Entry 8TPW (electron microscopy, 3.46 A resolution); this record covers chains H and L of the 5 polymer chains in the assembly.

[Chain H]
Protein: Antibody Fragment 1B2, Heavy Chain
Source organism: Homo sapiens
Notes: antibody fragment or engineered binder
Amino-acid sequence (249 residues; each row starts with the number of its first residue):
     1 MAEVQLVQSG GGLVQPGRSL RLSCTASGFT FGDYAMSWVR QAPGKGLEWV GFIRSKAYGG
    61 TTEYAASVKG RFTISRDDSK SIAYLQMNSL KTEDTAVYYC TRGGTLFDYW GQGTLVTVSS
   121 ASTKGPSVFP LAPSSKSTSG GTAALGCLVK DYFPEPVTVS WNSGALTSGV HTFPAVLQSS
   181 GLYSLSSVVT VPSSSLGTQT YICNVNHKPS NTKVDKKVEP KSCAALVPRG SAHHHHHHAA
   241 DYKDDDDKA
Disordered / not traced: 1-2, 136-142, 194-199, 221-249
Disulfide bonds: Cys24-Cys100, Cys147-Cys203

[Chain L]
Protein: Antibody Fragment 1B2, Light Chain
Source organism: Homo sapiens
Notes: antibody fragment or engineered binder
Amino-acid sequence (236 residues; numbered 1 to 236; the number before each row is that of its first residue):
     1 LFAIPLVVPF YSHSALDVVM TQSPLSLPVT PGEPASISCR SSQSLLHSNG YNYLDWYLQK
    61 PGQSPQLLIY LGSNRASGVP DRFSGSGSGT DFTLKISRVE AEDVGVYYCM QSLQTPRLTF
   121 GPGTKVDIKR TVAAPSVFIF PPSDEQLKSG TASVVCLLNN FYPRGAKVQW KVDNALQSGN
   181 SQESVTEQDS KDSTYSLSST LTLSKADYEK HKVYACEVTH QGLSSPVTKS FNRGEC
Disordered / not traced: 1-16, 173-176, 213-214, 232-236
Disulfide bonds: Cys39-Cys109, Cys156-Cys216

[Interface between chain H and chain L]
Contacting residue pairs (35):
  Leu47(H) with Pro65(L), hydrophobic; Thr119(L); Phe120(L), hydrophobic
  Trp49(H) with Arg117(L); Leu118(L)
  Tyr99(H) with Ser64(L)
  Leu106(H) with Asp55(L); Tyr57(L)
  Phe107(H) with Tyr57(L); Leu67(L)
  Trp110(H) with Pro65(L), hydrogen bond (side chain-backbone); Phe120(L), hydrophobic
  Gly111(H) with Ser64(L)
  Phe129(H) with Glu145(L)
  Pro130(H) with Ser143(L); Glu145(L)
  Leu131(H) with Phe140(L), hydrophobic; Pro141(L); Val155(L), hydrophobic
  Ala132(H) with Phe140(L)
  Ala144(H) with Phe140(L)
  Leu145(H) with Phe140(L), hydrophobic
  Leu148(H) with Gln146(L)
  Lys150(H) with Ser153(L), hydrogen bond
  Phe173(H) with Leu157(L), hydrophobic; Ser184(L); Thr186(L); Ser196(L); Leu197(L); Ser198(L)
  Pro174(H) with Ser184(L)
  Val176(H) with Gln182(L)
  Leu177(H) with Gln182(L), hydrogen bond (backbone-side chain)
  Gln178(H) with Gln182(L)
  Val188(H) with Leu157(L), hydrophobic
Also at the interface, not in a pair above, chain H (32 interface residues in all): Val39, Gln41, Glu48, Thr105, Asp108, Pro133, Ala143, His171, Ser179, Ser184, Ser186
Also at the interface, not in a pair above, chain L (31 interface residues in all): Gln59, Tyr70, Ser112, Pro116, Phe138, Thr151, Asn159, Thr202

[Overview]
The interface between chain H and chain L involves 32 residues on one side and 31 on the other, with 3
hydrogen bonds. Among the polar pairs are Trp110(H)-Pro65(L), Lys150(H)-Ser153(L) and Leu177(H)-Gln182(L).
Here chain H is Antibody Fragment 1B2, Heavy Chain and chain L is Antibody Fragment 1B2, Light Chain, both
from Homo sapiens. Entry 8TPW (Crosslinked 6-deoxyerythronolide B synthase (DEBS) Module 3 in complex with
antibody fragment 1B2: cis-oriented 1B2 and ...) was determined by electron microscopy (same publication as
8TPX, 8TKO, 8TJN, 8TJO and 8TJP).
